Entry 5SU8 (X-ray diffraction, 1.79 A resolution); this record covers chains A and B.

Chain A:
Molecule: Pre-mRNA-splicing factor 8
From: Saccharomyces cerevisiae S288C
UniProt: P33334 (PRP8_YEAST); numbering as in UniProt (aligned over 1836-2090)
Amino-acid sequence (258 residues; each row starts with the number of its first residue):
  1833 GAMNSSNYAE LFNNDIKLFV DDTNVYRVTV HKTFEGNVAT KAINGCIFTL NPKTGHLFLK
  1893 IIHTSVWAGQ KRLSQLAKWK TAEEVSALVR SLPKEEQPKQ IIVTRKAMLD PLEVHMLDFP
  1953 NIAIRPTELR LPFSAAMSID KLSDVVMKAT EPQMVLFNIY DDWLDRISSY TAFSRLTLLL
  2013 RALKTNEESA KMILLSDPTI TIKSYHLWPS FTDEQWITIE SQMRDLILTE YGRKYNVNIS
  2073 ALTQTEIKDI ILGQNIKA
Unresolved in the structure: 2070-2090
Sequence notes: expression tag (1833-1835)
Residues lining bound ligands: V40 ((2S)-1-{[(1R,2R)-2-(aminomethyl)cyclohexyl]methyl}pyrrolidin-2-ol): His1888, Leu1889, Phe1890, Leu1924, Glu1928, Leu1988, Phe1989
Swiss-Prot annotation at these positions:
  - mutagenesis: Asp1853 (D1853A: Alters protein folding. Severely impaired growth. Strongly reduced growth at 35 degrees Celsius; when associated with A-1854; D1853N: Reduced growth at 30 degrees Celsius ...), Asp1854 (D1854A: Reduced growth at 30 degrees Celsius. Strongly reduced growth at 16 degrees Celsius. Strongly reduced growth at 35 degrees Celsius; when associated with A-1853 ...), Thr1855 (T1855A: Reduced growth at 30 degrees Celsius. Strongly reduced growth at 16 degrees Celsius), Thr1936 (T1936A: Reduced growth at 30 degrees Celsius. Strongly reduced growth at 16 degrees Celsius), Arg1937 (R1937K: Severely impaired growth. Reduced growth at 30 degrees Celsius. Strongly reduced growth at 16 degrees Celsius)

Chain B:
Molecule: A1 cistron-splicing factor AAR2
From: Saccharomyces cerevisiae S288C
UniProt: P32357 (AAR2_YEAST); aligned to UniProt positions 1-317 over residues 1-317
Amino-acid sequence (308 residues; each row starts with the number of its first residue; note: 13 numbers in that range are skipped by the numbering (no residue carries them; nothing is unmodelled there); numbers below 1 keep their minus sign (Gly-3 is residue -3)):
    -3 GAMAMNTVPF TSAPIEVTIG IDQYSFNVKE NQPFHGIKDI PIGHVHVIHF QHADNSSMRY
    57 GYWFDCRMGN FYIQYDPKDG LYKMMEERDG AKFENIVHNF KERQMMVSYP KIDEDDTWYN
   117 LTEFVQMDKI RKIVRKDENQ FSYVDSSMTT VQENEL
   166 SSSSSDPAHS LNYTVINFKS REAIRPGHEM EDFLDKSYYL NTVMLQGIFK NSSNYFGELQ
   226 FAFLNAMFFG NYGSSLQWHA MIELICSSAT VPKHMLDKLD EILYYQIKTL PEQYSDILLN
   286 ERVWNICLYS SFQKNSLHNT EKIMENKYPE LL
Unresolved in the structure: -3 to 0, 166-169
Sequence notes: expression tag (-3 to 0); conflict Ser166 (Leu153 in P32357), Ser167 (Lys154 in P32357), Ser170 (Asp in P32357)
Swiss-Prot annotation at these positions:
  - region: Leu261 to Ile282 (Leucine-zipper)
  - modified residue: Ser253 (Phosphoserine), Thr274 (Phosphothreonine)

Interface between chain A and chain B:
Residue-residue contacts - 17 pairs, chain A then chain B:
  Gln1907(A) with Met195(B); Leu199(B)
  Leu1908(A) with Met195(B), hydrophobic
  Trp1911(A) with Glu194(B); Met195(B); Phe198(B), hydrophobic
  Asp1942(A) with Lys184(B), salt bridge
  Glu1945(A) with Lys184(B), salt bridge
  Val1946(A) with Ile189(B), hydrophobic; Glu194(B); Phe198(B), hydrophobic
  His1947(A) with Glu194(B)
  Leu1949(A) with Lys184(B); Ser185(B); Arg186(B); Ile189(B), hydrophobic
  Asp1950(A) with Arg186(B), salt bridge

In short:
Chain A and chain B form an interface of 9 and 8 residues respectively; the contacts include 3 salt bridges.
Polar contacts include Asp1942(A)-Lys184(B), Glu1945(A)-Lys184(B) and Asp1950(A)-Arg186(B). Chain A binds
compound V40. From UniProt: 5 mutagenesis sites on chain A.
Chain A is Pre-mRNA-splicing factor 8 and chain B is A1 cistron-splicing factor AAR2, both from Saccharomyces
cerevisiae S288C; the structure, PanDDA analysis group deposition -- Aar2/RNaseH in complex with fragment
P03F01 from the F2X-Universal Library, was determined by X-ray diffraction (same publication as 5ST0, 5ST1,
5ST2, 5ST3, 5ST4, 5ST5 and 248 further entries).
